PDB entry 7RPX | electron microscopy, 4.20 A resolution (low resolution: residue-level contacts below are approximate; hydrogen-bond / salt-bridge calls are withheld) | chains X and E of the 6 polymer chains in the assembly

# Chain X
Molecule: End-joined DNA
Sequence (47 nucleotides; row label = number of the first residue in the row):
     1 GTATCCTCGTAGTGCAGATGCGTCGTCGGACTGATTCGGTAGATCTG
Unresolved in the structure: 1-4, 36-47
Ion coordination: Mn2+ near DG22 (its only coordinating residue here)

# Chain E
Protein: DNA ligase
Organism: Saccharolobus solfataricus
Notes: EC 6.5.1.1
UniProt: Q980T8 (DNLI_SACS2); residues 1-601 here = UniProt positions 1-601
Sequence (621 residues; row label = number of the first residue in the row; numbers below 1 keep their minus sign (Met-19 is residue -19)):
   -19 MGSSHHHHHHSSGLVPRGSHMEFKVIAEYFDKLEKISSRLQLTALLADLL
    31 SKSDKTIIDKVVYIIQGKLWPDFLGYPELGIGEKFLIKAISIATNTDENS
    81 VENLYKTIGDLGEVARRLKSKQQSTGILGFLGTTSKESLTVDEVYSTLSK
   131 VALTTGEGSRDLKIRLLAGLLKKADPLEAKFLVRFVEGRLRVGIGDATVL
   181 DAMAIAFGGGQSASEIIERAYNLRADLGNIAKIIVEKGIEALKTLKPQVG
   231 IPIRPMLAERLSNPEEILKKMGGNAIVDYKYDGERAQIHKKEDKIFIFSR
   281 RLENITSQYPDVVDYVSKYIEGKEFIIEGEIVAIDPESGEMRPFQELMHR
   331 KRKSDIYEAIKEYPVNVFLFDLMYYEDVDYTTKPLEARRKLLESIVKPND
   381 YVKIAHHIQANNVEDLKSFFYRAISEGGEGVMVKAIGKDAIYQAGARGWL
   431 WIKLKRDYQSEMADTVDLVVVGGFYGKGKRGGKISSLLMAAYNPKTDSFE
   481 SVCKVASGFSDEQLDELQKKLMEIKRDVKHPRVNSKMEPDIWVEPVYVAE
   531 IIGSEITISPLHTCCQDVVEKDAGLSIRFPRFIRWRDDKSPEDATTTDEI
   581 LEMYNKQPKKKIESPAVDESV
Unresolved in the structure: -19 to 0, 591-601
Sequence notes: initiating methionine (-19); expression tag (-18 to 0)
Ion coordination: Mn2+ site 1: Ile61, Gly62; Mn2+ site 2 near Glu167 (its only coordinating residue here)
UniProt features mapped onto this chain:
  - active site: Lys260 (N6-AMP-lysine intermediate)
  - binding site (ATP): Asp258, Arg265, Arg280, Glu310, Phe350, Arg427, Lys433
What the authors report for this chain:
  - contacts within the chain: Asp90-Lys457 (proposed by the authors, not directly observed)
  - mutagenesis - Q103A/I107A, F110A/L111A: decreased binding to PCNA
  - mutagenesis - R145D, R145L: unchanged binding to PCNA
  - mutagenesis - R145D: decreased catalytic activity on PCNA
  - mutagenesis - I336G/Y337G/E338G: unchanged catalytic activity on PCNA

# Chain X / chain E interface
Residue-residue contacts (30):
  DT19(X) - Lys64(E)
  DT19(X) - Phe65(E)
  DT19(X) - Lys68(E)
  DG20(X) - Leu59(E)
  DG20(X) - Gly60(E)
  DG20(X) - Gly62(E)
  DG20(X) - Glu63(E)
  DG20(X) - Lys64(E)
  DG20(X) - Phe65(E)
  DC21(X) - Glu58(E)
  DC21(X) - Leu59(E)
  DG22(X) - Glu58(E)
  DG22(X) - Glu283(E)
  DG22(X) - Met328(E)
  DT23(X) - Glu264(E)
  DT23(X) - Ser279(E)
  DT23(X) - Arg281(E)
  DT23(X) - Ile285(E)
  DT23(X) - Phe324(E)
  DT23(X) - Lys331(E)
  DC24(X) - Asp262(E)
  DC24(X) - Glu264(E)
  DC24(X) - Arg280(E)
  DC24(X) - Phe324(E)
  DG25(X) - Lys260(E)
  DT26(X) - Arg240(E)
  DC27(X) - Arg240(E)
  DC31(X) - Ser18(E)
  DT32(X) - Ser18(E)
  DT32(X) - Leu20(E)
Interface residues without a listed pair, chain X (12 interface residues in all): DG29
Interface residues without a listed pair, chain E (27 interface residues in all): Ser17, Arg19, Ile61, Leu66, Arg460

# Overview
The interface between chain X and chain E involves 12 residues on one side and 27 on the other. From the
paper: Q103A/I107A and F110A/L111A of chain E reduce binding to PCNA; contacts within the chain involving
Asp90(E) and Lys457(E); 5 substitutions were tested in all.
Here chain X is End-joined DNA and chain E is DNA ligase (Saccharolobus solfataricus). Entry 7RPX (Archaeal
DNA ligase and heterotrimeric PCNA in complex with end-joined DNA) was determined by electron microscopy
together with 7RPO and 7RPW from the same study.
